PDB entry 6R8Z | electron microscopy, 3.90 A resolution | chains C and J of the 12 polymer chains in the assembly

== Chain C ==
Protein: Histone H2A type 1-B/E
Organism: Homo sapiens
UniProt: P04908 (H2A1B_HUMAN); numbering as in UniProt (aligned over 1-130)
Chain sequence (133 residues; numbered -2 to 130; the number before each row is that of its first residue; numbers below 1 keep their minus sign (Gly-2 is residue -2)):
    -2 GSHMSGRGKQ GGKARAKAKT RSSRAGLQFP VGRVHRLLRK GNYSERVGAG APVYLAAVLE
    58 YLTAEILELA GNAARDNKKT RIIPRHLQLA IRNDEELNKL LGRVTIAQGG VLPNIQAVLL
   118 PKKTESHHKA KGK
Disordered / not traced: -2 to 9, 127-130
Sequence notes: expression tag (-2 to 0)
Curated features (UniProtKB/Swiss-Prot):
  - modified residue: Ser2 (N-acetylserine), Arg4 (Citrulline), Lys6 (N6-(2-hydroxyisobutyryl)lysine), Lys10 (N6-(2-hydroxyisobutyryl)lysine), Lys14 (N6-(beta-hydroxybutyryl)lysine), Lys37 (N6-(2-hydroxyisobutyryl)lysine), Lys75 (N6-(2-hydroxyisobutyryl)lysine), Lys76 (N6-(2-hydroxyisobutyryl)lysine), Lys96 (N6-(2-hydroxyisobutyryl)lysine), Gln105 (N5-methylglutamine), Lys119 (N6-(2-hydroxyisobutyryl)lysine), Lys120 (N6-crotonyllysine), Thr121 (Phosphothreonine), Lys126 (N6-crotonyllysine)
  - cross-link (Glycyl lysine isopeptide (Lys-Gly)): Lys14 (interchain with G-Cter in ubiquitin), Lys16 (interchain with G-Cter in ubiquitin), Lys120 (interchain with G-Cter in ubiquitin)
  - mutagenesis: Ser2 (S2A: Blocks the inhibition of transcription by RPS6KA5/MSK1)

== Chain J ==
Molecule: Human alpha-satellite DNA (145-MER) with abasic sites at positions 97-98
Sequence (145 nucleotides; numbered 1 to 145; the number before each row is that of its first residue):
     1 ATCAATATCC ACCTGCAGAT TCTACCAAAA GTGTATTTGG AAACTGCTCC ATCAAAAGGC
    61 ATGTTCAGCT GAACCAGCTG AACATGCCTT TTGAXXGAGC AGTTTCCAAA TACACTTTTG
   121 GTAGAATCTG CAGGTGGATA TTGAT
Modified positions: 3DR (1',2'-dideoxyribofuranose-5'-phosphate) at position 95; 3DR (1',2'-dideoxyribofuranose-5'-phosphate) at position 96

== Chain C / chain J interface ==
Pairs across the interface - 17 pairs, chain C then chain J:
  Arg12(C) with DT117(J), sugar contact; DT118(J), phosphate contact
  Lys14(C) with DT119(J), salt bridge to the phosphate
  Arg30(C) with DG121(J), phosphate contact; DT122(J), salt bridge to the phosphate
  Arg36(C) with DC113(J), salt bridge to the phosphate
  Arg43(C) with DT111(J), sugar contact; DA112(J), phosphate contact
  Val44(C) with DT111(J), phosphate contact; DA112(J), hydrogen bond to the phosphate
  Gly45(C) with DT111(J), phosphate contact
  Ala46(C) with DT111(J), hydrogen bond to the phosphate
  Lys76(C) with DA132(J), salt bridge to the phosphate
  Thr77(C) with DG130(J), hydrogen bond to the phosphate; DC131(J), hydrogen bond to the phosphate
  Arg78(C) with DG130(J), sugar contact; DC131(J), hydrogen bond to the phosphate
Other interface residues (no listed pair), chain C (15 interface residues in all): Ala15, Thr17, His32, Glu122
Other interface residues (no listed pair), chain J (14 interface residues in all): DT116, DG120, DG143

== Summary ==
15 residues of chain C and 14 residues of chain J are in contact, with 5 hydrogen bonds and 4 salt bridges.
Polar pairs include Val44(C)-DA112(J), Ala46(C)-DT111(J) and Thr77(C)-DG130(J). From UniProt: one mutagenesis
site on chain C.
Here chain C is Histone H2A type 1-B/E (Homo sapiens) and chain J is Human alpha-satellite DNA (145-MER) with
abasic sites at positions 97-98. Entry 6R8Z (Cryo-EM structure of NCP_THF2(-1)-UV-DDB) was determined by
electron microscopy (same publication as 6R8Y, 6R90, 6R91, 6R92, 6R93 and 6R94).
